Entry 9I5H (electron microscopy, 2.70 A resolution); this record covers chains C and R of the 17 polymer chains in the assembly.

== Chain C (and R) ==
Molecule: Flagellin
Source organism: Litorilinea aerophila
Notes: chain R of this document is another copy of the same molecule, construct and numbering; everything in this record applies to it too
UniProt: A0A540VDN8 (A0A540VDN8_9CHLR); residues -1 to 181 here correspond to UniProt positions 29-211 (UniProt number = residue number + 30)
Amino-acid sequence (183 residues; each row starts with the number of its first residue; numbers below 1 keep their minus sign (Ile-1 is residue -1)):
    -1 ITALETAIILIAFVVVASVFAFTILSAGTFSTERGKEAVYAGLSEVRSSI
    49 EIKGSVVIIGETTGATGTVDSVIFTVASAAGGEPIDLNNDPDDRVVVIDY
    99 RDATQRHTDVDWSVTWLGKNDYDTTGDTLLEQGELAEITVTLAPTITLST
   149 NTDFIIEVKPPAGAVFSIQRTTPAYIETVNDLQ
Reported in the primary citation:
  - post-translational modification sites: Thr64, Thr143

== How chain C and chain R interact ==
Contacting residue pairs (5; chain C residue first):
  Glu3(C) - Ile-1(R)  hydrogen bond (side chain-backbone)
  Thr4(C) - Thr0(R)
  Ile7(C) - Ile-1(R)  hydrophobic
  Ile7(C) - Thr0(R)
  Ile7(C) - Ala1(R)
Interface residues without a listed pair, chain C (4 interface residues in all): Phe11
Interface residues without a listed pair, chain R (4 interface residues in all): Thr4

== Overview ==
Chain C and chain R each contribute 4 residues to their interface, with 1 hydrogen bond. The hydrogen-bonded
pair is Glu3(C)-Ile-1(R). The paper reports modification sites Thr64(C) and Thr143(C).
Both chains are Flagellin (Litorilinea aerophila). Entry 9I5H (Structure of the bacterial archaellum from L.
aerophila) was determined by electron microscopy (same publication as 9R50).
